5ZGN - chains A and F of the 8 polymer chains in the assembly; structure by X-ray diffraction, 2.24 A resolution.

# Chain A
Protein: KacA
Organism: Klebsiella pneumoniae subsp. pneumoniae HS11286
UniProt: A0A0H3GLZ1 (A0A0H3GLZ1_KLEPH); numbering as in UniProt (aligned over 2-88)
Amino-acid sequence (88 residues; row label = number of the first residue in the row):
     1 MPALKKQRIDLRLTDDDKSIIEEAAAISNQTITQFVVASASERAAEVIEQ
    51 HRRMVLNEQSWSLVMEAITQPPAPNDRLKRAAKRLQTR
Unresolved in the structure: 1-2, 72-88
Differences from the reference sequence: initiating methionine (1)
Modified / non-standard residues: Mse1 (selenomethionine); Mse54 (selenomethionine; parent Met); Mse65 (selenomethionine; parent Met)

# Chain F
Protein: KacT
Organism: Klebsiella pneumoniae subsp. pneumoniae HS11286
UniProt: A0A0H3GMP0 (A0A0H3GMP0_KLEPH); residue numbers follow UniProt; this construct covers 2-177
Amino-acid sequence (177 residues; each row starts with the number of its first residue):
     1 MEQQLTIEMIADAFSYDITGFDCGEEALNTFLKEHLKRQHDGQILRGYAL
    51 VSGDTVPRLLGYYTLSGSCFERGMLPSKTQQKKIPYQNAPSVTLGRLAID
   101 KSVQGQGWGEMLVAHVMRVVWGASKAVGIYGLFVEALNEKAKAFYLRLGF
   151 IQLVDENSNLLFYPTKSIEQLFTDDES
Unresolved in the structure: 1-3, 74-86, 176-177
Differences from the reference sequence: initiating methionine (1)
Modified / non-standard residues: Mse1, Mse74 (selenomethionine); Mse9, Mse111, Mse117 (selenomethionine; parent Met)

# Chain A / chain F interface
Pairs across the interface (25; chain A residue first):
  Trp61(A) with Gly67(F); Ser68(F); Cys69(F), hydrophobic
  Val64(A) with Gly67(F)
  Mse65(A) with Gly42(F); Gln43(F); Ile44(F); Leu45(F); Arg46(F)
  Ala67(A) with Ala123(F); Val127(F), hydrophobic
  Ile68(A) with Arg46(F); Tyr48(F), hydrogen bond (backbone-side chain); Val92(F), hydrophobic; Val119(F); Ala123(F), hydrophobic
  Thr69(A) with Mse9(F); Arg46(F); Tyr48(F)
  Gln70(A) with Mse9(F); Tyr48(F), hydrogen bond (backbone-side chain); Val119(F), hydrogen bond (side chain-backbone); Gly122(F); Ala123(F)
  Pro71(A) with Mse9(F)
Other interface residues (no listed pair), chain A (9 interface residues in all): Leu63
Other interface residues (no listed pair), chain F (20 interface residues in all): Leu65, Ser66, Ser91, Arg118, Ile129

# Overview
Chain A and chain F form an interface of 9 and 20 residues respectively, with 3 hydrogen bonds. Polar pairs
include Ile68(A)-Tyr48(F), Gln70(A)-Tyr48(F) and Gln70(A)-Val119(F).
Chain A is KacA and chain F is KacT, both from Klebsiella pneumoniae subsp. pneumoniae HS11286; the structure,
The crystal structure of KacTA-DNA complex, was determined by X-ray diffraction.
